Entry 3C4P (X-ray diffraction, 1.75 A resolution); this record covers chains A and B.

== Chain A ==
Name: Beta-lactamase SHV-1
From: Klebsiella pneumoniae
Notes: EC 3.5.2.6
Reference sequence: P0AD64 (BLA1_KLEPN); the author numbering skips numbers that UniProt does not, so the offset changes along the chain: 26-238 = UniProt 22-234; 240-252 = UniProt 235-247; 254-292 = UniProt 248-286
Sequence (265 residues; numbered 26 to 292; 2 numbers in that range are skipped by the numbering (no residue carries them; nothing is unmodelled there); the number before each row is that of its first residue):
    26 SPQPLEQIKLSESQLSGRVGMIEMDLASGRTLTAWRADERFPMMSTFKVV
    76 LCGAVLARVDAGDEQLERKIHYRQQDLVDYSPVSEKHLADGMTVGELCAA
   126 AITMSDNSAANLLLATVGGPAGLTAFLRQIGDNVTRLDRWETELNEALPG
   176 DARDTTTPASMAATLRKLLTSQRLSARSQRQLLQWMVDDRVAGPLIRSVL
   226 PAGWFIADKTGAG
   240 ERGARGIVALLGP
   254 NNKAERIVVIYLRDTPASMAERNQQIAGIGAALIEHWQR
Swiss-Prot annotation at these positions:
  - active site: Ser70 (Nucleophile), Glu168 (Proton acceptor)
  - binding site (a beta-lactam): Lys73, Ser130, Glu166
Disulfide bonds: Cys77-Cys123

== Chain B ==
Name: Beta-lactamase inhibitory protein
From: Streptomyces clavuligerus
Reference sequence: P35804 (BLIP_STRCL); residues 1-165 here correspond to UniProt positions 37-201 (UniProt number = residue number + 36)
Sequence (165 residues; each row starts with the number of its first residue):
     1 AGVMTGAKFTQIQFGMTRQQVLDIAGAENCETGGSFGDSIHCRGHAAGDY
    51 YAYATFGFTSAAADAKVDSKSQMKLLAPSAPTLTLAKFNQVTVGMTRAQV
   101 LATVGQGSCTTWSEYYPAYPSTAGVTLSLSCFDVDGYSSTGFYRGSAHLW
   151 FTDGVLQGKRQWDLV
Construct notes: engineered mutation Met73 (Glu109 in P35804)
Disulfide bonds: Cys30-Cys42, Cys109-Cys131

== How chain A and chain B interact ==
Residue-residue contacts (49; chain A residue first):
  Ser70(A) with Asp49(B)
  Gln99(A) with Ser128(B), hydrogen bond; His148(B); Trp150(B)
  Gln100(A) with Trp150(B); Arg160(B), hydrogen bond (backbone-side chain)
  Leu102(A) with Trp112(B), hydrophobic; Trp162(B)
  Val103(A) with Trp112(B); Arg160(B); Trp162(B), hydrophobic
  Asp104(A) with Met73(B); Lys74(B), salt bridge; Tyr143(B)
  Tyr105(A) with Ala47(B), hydrogen bond (side chain-backbone); Gly48(B), hydrogen bond (side chain-backbone); Met73(B), hydrophobic; Lys74(B); Gly141(B), hydrogen bond (side chain-backbone)
  Pro107(A) with Phe36(B); His41(B); Tyr50(B), hydrophobic; Tyr53(B)
  Val108(A) with Ser35(B); Phe36(B), hydrophobic
  Glu110(A) with Tyr53(B), hydrogen bond; Ser71(B); Trp112(B), hydrogen bond
  Lys111(A) with Phe36(B), hydrogen bond (side chain-backbone); Ser39(B), hydrogen bond
  His112(A) with Ser35(B), hydrogen bond (side chain-backbone)
  Met129(A) with Ser35(B); Tyr50(B)
  Ser130(A) with Asp49(B), hydrogen bond
  Glu168(A) with Trp162(B)
  Arg215(A) with Glu31(B), salt bridge; Arg43(B)
  Val216(A) with Asp49(B); Tyr50(B), hydrophobic
  Lys234(A) with Asp49(B), salt bridge
  Thr235(A) with Asp49(B), hydrogen bond
  Gly236(A) with Asp49(B)
  Ala237(A) with Gly48(B); Asp49(B); Phe142(B)
  Gly238(A) with Phe142(B)
  Glu240(A) with Phe142(B)
  Arg244(A) with Asp49(B), salt bridge
  Met272(A) with Gly48(B)
Other interface residues (no listed pair), chain A (27 interface residues in all): Ser106, Thr167
Other interface residues (no listed pair), chain B (29 interface residues in all): Gly37, Asp38, Tyr51, Thr55, Thr140, Arg144

== Overview ==
27 residues of chain A face 29 of chain B across their interface; the contacts include 12 hydrogen bonds and 4
salt bridges. Among the polar pairs are Asp104(A)-Lys74(B), Arg215(A)-Glu31(B) and Lys234(A)-Asp49(B).
Here chain A is Beta-lactamase SHV-1 (Klebsiella pneumoniae) and chain B is Beta-lactamase inhibitory protein
(Streptomyces clavuligerus). Entry 3C4P (Crystal Structure of the SHV-1 Beta-lactamase/Beta-lactamase
inhibitor protein (BLIP) E73M complex) was determined by X-ray diffraction together with 3C4O from the same
study.
